PDB entry 1U1J | X-ray diffraction, 2.40 A resolution | chain A

[Chain A]
Molecule: 5-methyltetrahydropteroyltriglutamate--homocysteine methyltransferase
Source organism: Arabidopsis thaliana
Notes: EC 2.1.1.14
UniProtKB: O50008 (METE_ARATH); residues 1-765 here = UniProt positions 1-765
Chain sequence (765 residues; each row starts with the number of its first residue):
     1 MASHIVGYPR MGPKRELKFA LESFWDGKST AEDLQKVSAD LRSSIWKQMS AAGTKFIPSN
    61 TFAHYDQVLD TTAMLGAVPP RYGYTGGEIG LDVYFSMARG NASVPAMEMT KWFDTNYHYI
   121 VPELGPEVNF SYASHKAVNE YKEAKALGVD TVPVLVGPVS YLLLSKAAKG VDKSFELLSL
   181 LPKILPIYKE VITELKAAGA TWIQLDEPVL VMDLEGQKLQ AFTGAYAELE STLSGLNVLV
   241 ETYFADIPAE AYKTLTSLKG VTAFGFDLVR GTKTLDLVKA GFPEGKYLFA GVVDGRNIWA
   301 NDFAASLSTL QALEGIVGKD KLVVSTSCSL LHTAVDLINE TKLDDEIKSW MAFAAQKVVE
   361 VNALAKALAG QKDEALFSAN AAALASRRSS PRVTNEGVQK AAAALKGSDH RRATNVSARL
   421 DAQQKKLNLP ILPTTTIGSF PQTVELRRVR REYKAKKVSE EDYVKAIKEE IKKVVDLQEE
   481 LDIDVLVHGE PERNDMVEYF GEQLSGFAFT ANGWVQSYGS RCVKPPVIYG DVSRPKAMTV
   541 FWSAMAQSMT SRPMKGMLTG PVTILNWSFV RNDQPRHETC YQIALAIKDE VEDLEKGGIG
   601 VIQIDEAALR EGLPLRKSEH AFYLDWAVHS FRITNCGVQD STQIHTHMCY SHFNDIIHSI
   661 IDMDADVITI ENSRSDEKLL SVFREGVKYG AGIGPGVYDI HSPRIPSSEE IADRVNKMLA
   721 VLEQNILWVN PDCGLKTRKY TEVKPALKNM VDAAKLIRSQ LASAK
Not modelled in the structure: 1, 448-460, 761-765
Modified / non-standard residues: Mse1 (selenomethionine); Mse11, Mse49, Mse74, Mse97, Mse107, Mse109, Mse212, Mse351, Mse496, Mse538, Mse545, Mse549, Mse554, Mse557, Mse648, Mse663, Mse718, Mse750 (selenomethionine; parent Met)
Construct notes: modified residue (1, 11, 49, 74, 97, 107, 109, 212, 351, 496, 538, 545, 549, 554, 557, 648, 663, 718, 750)
Ion coordination: Zn2+ site 1: His135, Glu194, His658, Asp662; Zn2+ site 2: His647, Cys649, Cys733
Ligand contacts:
  - 5-methyl-5,6,7,8-tetrahydrofolic acid (C2F): Arg15, Lys18, Asn116, His118, Trp514, Ser517, Tyr518, Ser520, Arg521, Cys522, Val523, Trp567
  - methionine (MET): Ile437, Gly438, Ser439, Glu490, Mse496, Mse557, Asp605, Ala607, His647, Cys649, Cys733, Gly734
UniProt features mapped onto this chain:
  - active site: His701 (Proton donor)
  - binding site (5-methyltetrahydropteroyltri-L-glutamate): Lys18, Asn116, Arg521, Cys522, Trp567
  - binding site (L-homocysteine): Ile437 to Ser439, Asp605
  - binding site (L-methionine): Ile437 to Ser439, Glu490, Asp605
  - binding site (Zn(2+)): His647, Cys649, His658, Asp662, Glu671, Cys733

[Overview]
Bound to chain A: methionine and 5-methyl-5,6,7,8-tetrahydrofolic acid. The Zn2+ site 1 is built by His135,
Glu194, His658 and Asp662. Curated annotation (UniProt) lists active-site residue His701, 5 residues binding
5-methyltetrahydropteroyltri-L-glutamate, 4 L-homocysteine-binding residues and 5 L-methionine-binding
residues.
Chain A is 5-methyltetrahydropteroyltriglutamate--homocysteine methyltransferase (Arabidopsis thaliana); the
structure, A. thaliana cobalamine independent methionine synthase, was determined by X-ray diffraction
together with 1U1U, 1U22 and 1U1H from the same study.
